6DDF - chains B and C of the 5 polymer chains in the assembly; structure by electron microscopy, 3.50 A resolution.

Chain B:
Molecule: Guanine nucleotide-binding protein G(I)/G(S)/G(T) subunit beta-1
Organism: Homo sapiens
UniProt: P62873 (GBB1_HUMAN); residue numbers follow UniProt; this construct covers 2-340
Sequence (344 residues; numbered -3 to 340; the number before each row is that of its first residue; numbers below 1 keep their minus sign (Pro-3 is residue -3)):
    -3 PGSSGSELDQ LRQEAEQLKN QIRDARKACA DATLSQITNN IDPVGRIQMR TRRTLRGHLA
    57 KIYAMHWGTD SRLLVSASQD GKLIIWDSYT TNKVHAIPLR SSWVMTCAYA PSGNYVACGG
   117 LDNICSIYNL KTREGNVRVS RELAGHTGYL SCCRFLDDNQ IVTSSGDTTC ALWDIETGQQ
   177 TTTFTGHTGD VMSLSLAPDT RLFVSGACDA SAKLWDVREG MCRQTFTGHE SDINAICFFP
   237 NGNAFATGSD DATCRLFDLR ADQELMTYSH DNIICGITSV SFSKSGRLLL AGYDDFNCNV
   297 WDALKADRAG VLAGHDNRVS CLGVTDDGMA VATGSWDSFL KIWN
Unresolved in the structure: -3 to 4
Construct notes: expression tag (-3 to 1)
Swiss-Prot annotation at these positions:
  - modified residue: Ser2 (N-acetylserine), His266 (Phosphohistidine)
  - natural variant: Leu30 (L30F: In MRD42; uncertain significance), Arg52 (R52G: In MRD42), Gly64 (G64V: In MRD42), Asp76 (D76E: In MRD42; D76G: In MRD42), Gly77 (G77S: In MRD42), Lys78 (K78R: In MRD42), Ile80 (I80N: In MRD42; I80T: In MRD42), His91 (H91R: In MRD42; uncertain significance), Ala92 (A92T: In MRD42), Pro94 (P94S: In MRD42), Leu95 (L95P: In MRD42), Arg96 (R96L: In MRD42), 5 further natural variant entries in UniProt

Chain C:
Molecule: Guanine nucleotide-binding protein G(I)/G(S)/G(O) subunit gamma-2
Organism: Homo sapiens
UniProt: P59768 (GBG2_HUMAN); residue numbers follow UniProt; this construct covers 1-71
Sequence (71 residues; numbered 1 to 71; the number before each row is that of its first residue):
     1 MASNNTASIA QARKLVEQLK MEANIDRIKV SKAAADLMAY CEAHAKEDPL LTPVPASENP
    61 FREKKFFCAI L
Unresolved in the structure: 1-8, 62-71
Swiss-Prot annotation at these positions:
  - modified residue: Ala2 (N-acetylalanine), Cys68 (Cysteine methyl ester)
  - lipidation: Cys68 (S-geranylgeranyl cysteine)

How chain B and chain C interact:
Residue-residue contacts (67; chain B residue first):
  Leu7(B) - Ala12(C)
  Leu7(B) - Arg13(C)
  Leu7(B) - Val16(C)
  Glu10(B) - Val16(C)
  Ala11(B) - Val16(C)  hydrophobic
  Ala11(B) - Leu19(C)
  Leu14(B) - Val16(C)
  Leu14(B) - Leu19(C)  hydrophobic
  Leu14(B) - Lys20(C)
  Ile18(B) - Glu22(C)
  Ile18(B) - Ala23(C)  hydrophobic
  Arg22(B) - Arg27(C)
  Cys25(B) - Lys29(C)
  Asp27(B) - Lys29(C)
  Asp27(B) - Val30(C)
  Ala28(B) - Val30(C)  hydrophobic
  Leu30(B) - Ala34(C)  hydrophobic
  Ile37(B) - Met38(C)  hydrophobic
  Val40(B) - Leu51(C)  hydrophobic
  Ile43(B) - Leu50(C)
  Met45(B) - Leu50(C)  hydrophobic
  Arg49(B) - Phe61(C)
  Ser84(B) - Phe61(C)
  Tyr85(B) - Pro60(C)  hydrophobic
  Tyr85(B) - Phe61(C)  hydrophobic
  Thr181(B) - Lys14(C)
  Cys218(B) - Gln18(C)  hydrogen bond
  Arg219(B) - Glu22(C)
  Gln220(B) - Glu22(C)
  Thr221(B) - Gln18(C)  hydrogen bond
  Thr221(B) - Glu22(C)
  Phe235(B) - Leu37(C)  hydrophobic
  Phe235(B) - Tyr40(C)  hydrophobic
  Pro236(B) - Tyr40(C)
  Asp254(B) - Ala33(C)
  Arg256(B) - Ile28(C)
  Ala257(B) - Arg27(C)
  Ala257(B) - Ile28(C)
  Ala257(B) - Val30(C)  hydrophobic
  Asp258(B) - Glu22(C)
  Asp258(B) - Arg27(C)  salt bridge
  Gln259(B) - Val30(C)
  Leu261(B) - Ala34(C)  hydrophobic
  Lys280(B) - Glu47(C)  hydrogen bond (side chain-backbone)
  Ser281(B) - Tyr40(C)
  Ser281(B) - Cys41(C)  hydrogen bond (backbone-side chain)
  Ser281(B) - His44(C)  hydrogen bond (side chain-backbone)
  Ser281(B) - Glu47(C)  hydrogen bond (side chain-backbone)
  Ser281(B) - Asp48(C)
  Gly282(B) - Cys41(C)
  Arg283(B) - Cys41(C)  hydrogen bond (backbone-side chain)
  Arg283(B) - Leu51(C)
  Leu284(B) - Leu50(C)  hydrophobic
  Leu284(B) - Leu51(C)  hydrophobic
  Leu300(B) - Leu37(C)
  Leu300(B) - Met38(C)  hydrophobic
  Asp323(B) - Pro49(C)
  Gly324(B) - Pro49(C)
  Gly324(B) - Leu50(C)
  Met325(B) - Pro49(C)  hydrophobic
  Met325(B) - Asn59(C)
  Met325(B) - Pro60(C)
  Ala326(B) - Phe61(C)  hydrophobic
  Val327(B) - Leu50(C)  hydrophobic
  Ile338(B) - Phe61(C)  hydrophobic
  Asn340(B) - Asn59(C)  hydrogen bond
  Asn340(B) - Phe61(C)
Interface residues without a listed pair, chain B (53 interface residues in all): Lys15, Gln17, Ala26, Ile33, Arg48, Lys209, Met217, Asn237, Ala240, Leu286
Interface residues without a listed pair, chain C (35 interface residues in all): Leu15, Met21, Ile25, Asp26, Ser31, Ala35, Glu58

Overview:
Chain B and chain C form an interface of 53 and 35 residues respectively; the contacts include 8 hydrogen
bonds and 1 salt bridge. Polar contacts include Asp258(B)-Arg27(C), Cys218(B)-Gln18(C) and Thr221(B)-Gln18(C).
Chain B is Guanine nucleotide-binding protein G(I)/G(S)/G(T) subunit beta-1 and chain C is Guanine
nucleotide-binding protein G(I)/G(S)/G(O) subunit gamma-2, both from Homo sapiens; the structure, Mu Opioid
Receptor-Gi Protein Complex, was determined by electron microscopy together with 6DDE from the same study.
